Entry 4Y2D (X-ray diffraction, 3.05 A resolution); this record covers chains A and C of the 4 polymer chains in the assembly.

# Chain A
Molecule: Antigen-presenting glycoprotein CD1d1
From: Mus musculus
Notes: fragment: Ectodomain
Reference sequence: P11609 (CD1D1_MOUSE); residues 1-279 here correspond to UniProt positions 19-297 (UniProt number = residue number + 18)
Chain sequence (285 residues; each row starts with the number of its first residue):
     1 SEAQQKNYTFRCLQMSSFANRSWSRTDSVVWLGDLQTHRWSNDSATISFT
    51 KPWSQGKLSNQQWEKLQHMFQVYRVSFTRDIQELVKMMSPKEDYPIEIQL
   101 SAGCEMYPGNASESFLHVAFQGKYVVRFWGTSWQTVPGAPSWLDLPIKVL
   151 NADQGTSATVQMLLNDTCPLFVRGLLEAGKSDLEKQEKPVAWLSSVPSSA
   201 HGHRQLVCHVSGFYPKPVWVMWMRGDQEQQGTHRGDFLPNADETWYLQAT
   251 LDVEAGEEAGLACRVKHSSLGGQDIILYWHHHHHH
Not modelled in the structure: 1-5, 198-204, 221-231, 253-255, 276-285
Construct notes: variant His201 (Asp219 in P11609); expression tag (280-285)
Disulfides: Cys104-Cys168, Cys208-Cys263
Covalent attachments: N-acetylglucosamine (NAG) linked to Asn20, Asn42, Asn165
Residues lining bound ligands: 7DW (11-(4-fluorophenyl)-N-[(2S,3S,4R)-1-(alpha-D-galactopyranosyloxy)-3,4-dihydroxyoctadecan-2-yl]undecanamide): Phe10, Cys12, Gln14, Ser28, Trp40, Ile47, Leu66, Met69, Phe70, Val72, Tyr73, Ser76, Phe77, Asp80, Ile81, Leu84, Val85, Ile98, Leu100, Ala102, Leu116, Val118, Phe120, Val126, Trp133, Trp142, Leu143, Pro146, Leu150, Asp153, Gly155, Thr156, Thr159, Val160, Leu163, Leu164, Thr167, Cys168, Phe171
Curated features (UniProtKB/Swiss-Prot):
  - binding site (a D-galactosylceramide): Asp80, Asp153 to Thr156
  - glycosylation (N-linked (GlcNAc...) asparagine): Asn7, Asn20, Asn42, Asn110, Asn165

# Chain C
Molecule: Chimeric TCR Valpha14/Jalpha18 chain (mouse variable domain, human constant domain)
From: Mus musculus, Homo sapiens
Chain sequence (209 residues; each row starts with the number of its first residue; numbering starts at 0):
     0 MKTQVEQSPQSLVVRQGENCVLQCNYSVTPDNHLRWFKQDTGKGLVSLTV
    50 LVDQKDKTSNGRYSATLDKDAKHSTLHITATLLDDTATYICVVGDRGSAL
   100 GRLHFGAGTQLIVIPDIQNPDPAVYQLRDSKSSDKSVCLFTDFDSQTNVS
   150 QSKDSDVYITDKCVLDMRSMDFKSNSAVAWSNKSDFACANAFNNSIIPED
   200 TFFPSPESS
Not modelled in the structure: 0-1, 183, 205-208
Disulfides: Cys23-Cys90, Cys137-Cys187
Residues lining bound ligands: 7DW (11-(4-fluorophenyl)-N-[(2S,3S,4R)-1-(alpha-D-galactopyranosyloxy)-3,4-dihydroxyoctadecan-2-yl]undecanamide): Pro29, Asp30, Asn31, Asp94, Arg95, Gly96

# Chain A / chain C interface
Pairs across the interface - 16 pairs, chain A then chain C:
  Ser76(A) - Pro29(C)
  Ser76(A) - Arg95(C)  hydrogen bond (backbone-side chain)
  Arg79(A) - Asp94(C)  salt bridge
  Arg79(A) - Arg95(C)
  Arg79(A) - Leu99(C)  hydrogen bond (side chain-backbone)
  Arg79(A) - Gly100(C)
  Arg79(A) - Arg101(C)
  Asp80(A) - Arg95(C)  salt bridge
  Asp80(A) - Leu99(C)
  Leu84(A) - Leu99(C)  hydrophobic
  Met87(A) - Leu99(C)  hydrophobic
  Val149(A) - Ser97(C)
  Val149(A) - Leu99(C)  hydrophobic
  Ala152(A) - Gly96(C)
  Ala152(A) - Ser97(C)
  Asp153(A) - Gly96(C)
Interface residues without a listed pair, chain A (10 interface residues in all): Val72, Glu83
Interface residues without a listed pair, chain C (10 interface residues in all): Thr28, Asn31

# Overview
Chain A and chain C each contribute 10 residues to their interface; the contacts include 2 hydrogen bonds and
2 salt bridges. Among the polar pairs are Arg79(A)-Asp94(C), Asp80(A)-Arg95(C) and Ser76(A)-Arg95(C). Compound
7DW is bound between chain A and chain C.
Here chain A is Antigen-presenting glycoprotein CD1d1 (Mus musculus) and chain C is Chimeric TCR
Valpha14/Jalpha18 chain (mouse variable domain, human constant domain) (Mus musculus, Homo sapiens). Entry
4Y2D (Crystal structure of the mCD1d/7DW8-5/iNKTCR ternary complex) was determined by X-ray diffraction.
